4JBG - chains A and C of the 4 polymer chains in the assembly; structure by X-ray diffraction, 1.75 A resolution.

== Chain A (and C) ==
Protein: Alcohol dehydrogenase (Zinc)
Source organism: Pyrobaculum aerophilum
Notes: EC 1.1.1.1; chain C of this document is another copy of the same molecule, construct and numbering; everything in this record applies to it too
UniProtKB: Q8ZUP0 (Q8ZUP0_PYRAE); residue numbers follow UniProt; this construct covers 1-331
Amino-acid sequence (370 residues; numbered -38 to 331; the number before each row is that of its first residue; numbers below 1 keep their minus sign (Met-38 is residue -38)):
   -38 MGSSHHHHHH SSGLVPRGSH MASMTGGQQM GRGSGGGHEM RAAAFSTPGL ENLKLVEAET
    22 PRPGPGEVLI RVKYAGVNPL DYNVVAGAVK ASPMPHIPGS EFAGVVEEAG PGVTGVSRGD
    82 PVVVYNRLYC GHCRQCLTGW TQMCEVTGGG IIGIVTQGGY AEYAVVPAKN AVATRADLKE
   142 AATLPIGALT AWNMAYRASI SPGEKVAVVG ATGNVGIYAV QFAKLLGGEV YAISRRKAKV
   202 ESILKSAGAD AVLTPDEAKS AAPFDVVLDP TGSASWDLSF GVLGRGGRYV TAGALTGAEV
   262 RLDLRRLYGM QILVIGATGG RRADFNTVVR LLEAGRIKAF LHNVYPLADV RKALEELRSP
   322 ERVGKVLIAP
Unresolved in the structure: -38 to -2
Construct notes: expression tag (-38 to 0)
Bound ions: Zn2+: Cys91, Cys94, Cys97, Cys105
From the paper describing this entry:
  - Zn2+ coordination: Cys91, Cys94, Cys97, Cys105
  - binding site for chloride ion: Arg323
  - binding site for phosphate ion: Arg197
  - catalytic residues: Arg88 (proposed by the authors, not directly observed)

== Chain A / chain C interface ==
Residue-residue contacts - 22 pairs, chain A then chain C:
  Lys140(A) - Glu202(C)  salt bridge
  Glu141(A) - Ser203(C)  hydrogen bond
  Lys200(A) - Glu322(C)
  Glu202(A) - Tyr306(C)
  Ser203(A) - His303(C)  hydrogen bond
  Ser203(A) - Asn304(C)  hydrogen bond
  Ser203(A) - Tyr306(C)  hydrogen bond
  Ser203(A) - Glu317(C)  hydrogen bond
  Ile204(A) - Lys200(C)
  Ile204(A) - His303(C)
  Ile204(A) - Glu322(C)
  Lys206(A) - Asn304(C)  hydrogen bond
  Lys206(A) - Val305(C)
  Ser207(A) - His303(C)
  Leu302(A) - Ala199(C)
  Leu302(A) - Lys200(C)
  Val305(A) - Ala199(C)  hydrophobic
  Arg323(A) - Arg197(C)
  Arg323(A) - Lys200(C)
  Arg323(A) - Pro321(C)
  Arg323(A) - Glu322(C)
  Val324(A) - Glu322(C)  hydrogen bond (backbone-side chain)
Interface residues without a listed pair, chain A (15 interface residues in all): Asp138, His303, Glu322
Interface residues without a listed pair, chain C (14 interface residues in all): Lys313, Ser320

== Overview ==
The interface between chain A and chain C involves 15 residues on one side and 14 on the other; the contacts
include 7 hydrogen bonds and 1 salt bridge. Among the polar pairs are Lys140(A)-Glu202(C), Glu141(A)-Ser203(C)
and Ser203(A)-His303(C). From the paper: the catalytic residue Arg88(A); a binding site for chloride ion at
Arg323(A).
Chain A and chain C are both Alcohol dehydrogenase (Zinc) (Pyrobaculum aerophilum); the structure, 1.75A
resolution structure of a thermostable alcohol dehydrogenase from Pyrobaculum aerophilum, was determined by
X-ray diffraction, deposited together with 4JBH and 4JBI.
